7PX9 - chains B and G of the 7 polymer chains in the assembly; structure by electron microscopy, 3.80 A resolution.

# Chain B
Protein: AAA ATPase forming ring-shaped complexes
Organism: Mycobacterium tuberculosis
Reference sequence: A0A045JPX7 (A0A045JPX7_MYCTX); residues 1-609 here = UniProt positions 1-609
Chain sequence (609 residues; each row starts with the number of its first residue):
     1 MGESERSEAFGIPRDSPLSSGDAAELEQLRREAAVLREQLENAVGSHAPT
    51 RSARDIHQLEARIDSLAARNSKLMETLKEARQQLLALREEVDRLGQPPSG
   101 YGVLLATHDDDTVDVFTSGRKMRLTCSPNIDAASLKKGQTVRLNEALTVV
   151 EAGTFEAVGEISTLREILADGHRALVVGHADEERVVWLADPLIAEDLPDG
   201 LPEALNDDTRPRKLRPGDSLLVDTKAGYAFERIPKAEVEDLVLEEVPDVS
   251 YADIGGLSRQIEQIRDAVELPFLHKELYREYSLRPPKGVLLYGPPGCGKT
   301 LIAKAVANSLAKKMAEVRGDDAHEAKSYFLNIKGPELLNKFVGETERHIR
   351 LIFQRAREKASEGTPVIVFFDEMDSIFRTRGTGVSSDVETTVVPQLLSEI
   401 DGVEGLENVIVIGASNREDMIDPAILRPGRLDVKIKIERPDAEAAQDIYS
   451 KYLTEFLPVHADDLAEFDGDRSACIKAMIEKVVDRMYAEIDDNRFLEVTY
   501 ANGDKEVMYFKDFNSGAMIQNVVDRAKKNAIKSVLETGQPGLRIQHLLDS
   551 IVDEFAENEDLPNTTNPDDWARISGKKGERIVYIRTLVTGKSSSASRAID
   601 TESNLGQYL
Disordered / not traced: 1-96, 194-210, 318-325, 590-609
Bound ions: Mg2+: Thr300 (together with ATP)
Small-molecule neighbours:
  - ATP (adenosine-5'-triphosphate), molecule 1: Asp253, Ile254, Gly255, Pro294, Pro295, Gly296, Cys297, Gly298, Lys299, Thr300, Leu301, Glu372, Asn416, Ile448, Tyr452, Gly516, Ala517, Gln520
  - ATP, molecule 2: Asp401, Arg427, Arg430
From the paper describing this entry:
  - mutagenesis - K340A: abolished catalytic activity on ATP
  - mutagenesis - K340A: decreased catalytic activity on PupDHFR

# Chain G
Protein: Prokaryotic ubiquitin-like protein Pup
Organism: Mycobacterium tuberculosis
Reference sequence: A0A045GWT8 (A0A045GWT8_MYCTX); residues 1-64 here = UniProt positions 1-64
Chain sequence (66 residues; numbered -1 to 64; the number before each row is that of its first residue; numbers below 1 keep their minus sign (Gly-1 is residue -1)):
    -1 GSMAQEQTKRGGGGGDDDDIAGSTAAGQERREKLTEETDDLLDEIDDVLE
    49 ENAEDFVRAYVQKGGQ
Disordered / not traced: 16-64
Differences from the reference sequence: expression tag (-1 to 0)

# How chain B and chain G interact
Pairs across the interface (8; chain B residue first):
  Lys340(B) with Lys7(G); Arg8(G)
  Phe341(B) with Arg8(G)
  Val342(B) with Lys7(G)
  Ser385(B) with Gln5(G)
  Ser386(B) with Gln3(G), hydrogen bond (side chain-backbone); Glu4(G); Gln5(G), hydrogen bond (side chain-backbone)
Also at the interface, not in a pair above, chain B (6 interface residues in all): Val384
Also at the interface, not in a pair above, chain G (8 interface residues in all): Ala2, Gly9, Gly10

# In short
6 residues of chain B face 8 of chain G across their interface; the contacts include 2 hydrogen bonds. Polar
pairs include Ser386(B)-Gln3(G) and Ser386(B)-Gln5(G). Ligands of chain B: ATP. From the paper: K340A of chain
B abolishes catalytic activity on ATP; K340A of chain B reduces catalytic activity on PupDHFR.
Chain B is AAA ATPase forming ring-shaped complexes and chain G is Prokaryotic ubiquitin-like protein Pup,
both from Mycobacterium tuberculosis; the structure, Substrate-engaged mycobacterial Proteasome-associated
ATPase - focused 3D refinement (state A), was determined by electron microscopy (same publication as 7PXA,
7PXB, 7PXC and 7PXD).
